Entry 7MTZ (electron microscopy, 2.43 A resolution); this record covers chains A and G of the 60 polymer chains in the assembly.

== Chain A (and G) ==
Protein: Capsid protein VP1
From: Adeno-associated virus 9
Notes: chain G of this document is another copy of the same molecule, construct and numbering; everything in this record applies to it too
UniProt: Q6JC40 (Q6JC40_9VIRU); numbering as in UniProt (aligned over 219-736)
Chain sequence (518 residues; numbered 219 to 736; the number before each row is that of its first residue):
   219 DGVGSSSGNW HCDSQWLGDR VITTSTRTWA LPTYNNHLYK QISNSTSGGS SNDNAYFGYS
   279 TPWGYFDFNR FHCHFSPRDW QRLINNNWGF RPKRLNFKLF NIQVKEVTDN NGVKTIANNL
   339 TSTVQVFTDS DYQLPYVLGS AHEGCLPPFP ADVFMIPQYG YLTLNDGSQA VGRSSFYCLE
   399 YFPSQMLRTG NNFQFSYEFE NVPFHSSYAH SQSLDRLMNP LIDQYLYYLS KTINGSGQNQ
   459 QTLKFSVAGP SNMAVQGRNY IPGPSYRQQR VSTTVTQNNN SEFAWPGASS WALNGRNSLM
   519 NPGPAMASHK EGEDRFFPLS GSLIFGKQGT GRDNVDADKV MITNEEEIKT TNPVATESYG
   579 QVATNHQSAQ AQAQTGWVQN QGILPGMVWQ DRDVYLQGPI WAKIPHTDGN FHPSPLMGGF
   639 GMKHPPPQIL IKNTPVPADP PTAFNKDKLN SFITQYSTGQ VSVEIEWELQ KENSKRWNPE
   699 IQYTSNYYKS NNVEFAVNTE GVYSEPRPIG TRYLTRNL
Residues lining bound ligands: beta-D-galactopyranose (GAL): Asn470, Ala472, Val473
What the authors report for this chain:
  - binding site for beta-D-galactopyranose: Asn470, Trp503
  - conformationally variable residues (order/disorder transition): Ser263 to Ser269

== Interface between chain A and chain G ==
Pairs across the interface - 268 pairs, chain A then chain G:
  Ser424(A) - Asp626(G)  hydrogen bond
  Tyr426(A) - His624(G)
  Ala427(A) - Arg391(G)
  His428(A) - Leu382(G)
  His428(A) - Arg391(G)
  His428(A) - His624(G)
  His428(A) - Thr625(G)
  Ser429(A) - Thr381(G)  hydrogen bond (backbone-side chain)
  Ser429(A) - Leu382(G)  hydrogen bond (backbone-backbone)
  Ser429(A) - Arg391(G)
  Ser429(A) - Ser393(G)  hydrogen bond
  Gln430(A) - Pro353(G)
  Gln430(A) - Leu380(G)  hydrogen bond (side chain-backbone)
  Gln430(A) - Leu382(G)
  Ser431(A) - Leu382(G)
  Ser431(A) - Arg514(G)  hydrogen bond
  Leu432(A) - Leu511(G)
  Asp433(A) - Trp509(G)
  Asp433(A) - Leu511(G)
  Asp433(A) - Arg514(G)  salt bridge
  Asp433(A) - Ser516(G)
  Arg434(A) - Asp271(G)  hydrogen bond (side chain-backbone)
  Arg434(A) - Asn272(G)
  Arg434(A) - Ala273(G)  hydrogen bond (side chain-backbone)
  Arg434(A) - Tyr274(G)
  Arg434(A) - Leu380(G)
  Arg434(A) - Arg514(G)
  Leu435(A) - Tyr354(G)
  Leu435(A) - Ser358(G)
  Met436(A) - Ser358(G)
  Met436(A) - His360(G)
  Asn437(A) - Tyr283(G)  hydrogen bond
  Asn437(A) - Val355(G)
  Asn437(A) - His360(G)  hydrogen bond (backbone-side chain)
  Asn437(A) - Gln376(G)  hydrogen bond (side chain-backbone)
  Asn437(A) - Tyr377(G)
  Asn437(A) - Gly378(G)
  Pro438(A) - Ile260(G)  hydrophobic
  Pro438(A) - Gly378(G)
  Pro438(A) - Tyr379(G)
  Pro438(A) - Leu380(G)  hydrophobic
  Leu439(A) - Ser278(G)
  Leu439(A) - Gln376(G)
  Leu439(A) - Tyr377(G)
  Leu439(A) - Gly378(G)
  Ile440(A) - His360(G)  hydrogen bond (backbone-side chain)
  Ile440(A) - Glu361(G)
  Ile440(A) - Gln376(G)
  Asp441(A) - His360(G)  hydrogen bond (backbone-side chain)
  Asp441(A) - Glu361(G)  hydrogen bond (backbone-backbone)
  Asp441(A) - Arg550(G)  salt bridge
  Gln442(A) - Ala359(G)
  Gln442(A) - Glu361(G)
  Tyr443(A) - Arg288(G)
  Tyr443(A) - Ala359(G)  hydrogen bond (backbone-backbone)
  Tyr443(A) - His360(G)
  Tyr443(A) - Glu361(G)
  Tyr443(A) - Ile542(G)
  Tyr443(A) - Phe543(G)  hydrophobic
  Tyr443(A) - Gln615(G)
  Tyr443(A) - Gly616(G)
  Tyr443(A) - Pro617(G)
  Leu444(A) - Leu541(G)  hydrophobic
  Leu444(A) - Ile542(G)
  Leu444(A) - Met635(G)  hydrophobic
  Tyr445(A) - Ile542(G)  hydrogen bond (backbone-backbone)
  Tyr445(A) - Phe543(G)
  Tyr445(A) - Gly544(G)
  Tyr445(A) - Thr548(G)
  Tyr445(A) - Gly549(G)  hydrogen bond (side chain-backbone)
  Tyr445(A) - Val558(G)  hydrophobic
  Leu447(A) - Ala502(G)
  Ser448(A) - Glu500(G)
  Ser448(A) - Ala502(G)
  Ser448(A) - Asn552(G)  hydrogen bond
  Lys449(A) - Glu500(G)
  Lys449(A) - Asn552(G)
  Thr450(A) - Ser499(G)  hydrogen bond (side chain-backbone)
  Thr450(A) - Glu500(G)  hydrogen bond (backbone-side chain)
  Thr450(A) - Phe501(G)  hydrogen bond (side chain-backbone)
  Thr450(A) - Ala502(G)
  Ile451(A) - Asn498(G)
  Ile451(A) - Ser499(G)
  Ile451(A) - Glu500(G)  hydrogen bond (backbone-side chain)
  Gly455(A) - Asn498(G)  hydrogen bond (backbone-side chain)
  Asn457(A) - Asn498(G)  hydrogen bond (backbone-side chain)
  Gln458(A) - Asn498(G)  hydrogen bond (backbone-side chain)
  Gln459(A) - Val493(G)
  Gln459(A) - Asn496(G)
  Gln459(A) - Asn497(G)
  Gln459(A) - Asn498(G)  hydrogen bond
  Thr460(A) - Val493(G)
  Leu461(A) - Val489(G)  hydrophobic
  Leu461(A) - Ser490(G)
  Leu461(A) - Thr491(G)
  Leu461(A) - Asn496(G)
  Leu461(A) - Val553(G)
  Leu461(A) - Asp554(G)
  Leu461(A) - Ala555(G)
  Lys462(A) - Asn552(G)
  Lys462(A) - Val553(G)
  Lys462(A) - Asp554(G)  salt bridge
  Phe463(A) - Asp551(G)
  Phe463(A) - Asn552(G)  hydrogen bond (backbone-backbone)
  Phe463(A) - Val553(G)  hydrogen bond (backbone-backbone)
  Phe463(A) - Ala555(G)  hydrophobic
  Phe463(A) - Val558(G)  hydrophobic
  Ser464(A) - Arg550(G)
  Ser464(A) - Asp551(G)
  Ser464(A) - Asn552(G)  hydrogen bond (side chain-backbone)
  Val465(A) - Arg550(G)  hydrogen bond (backbone-backbone)
  Pro468(A) - Tyr274(G)
  Ser469(A) - Asn272(G)
  Asn470(A) - Asn272(G)
  Met471(A) - Asn272(G)  hydrogen bond (backbone-side chain)
  Met471(A) - Tyr274(G)  hydrophobic
  Met471(A) - Leu380(G)  hydrophobic
  Ala472(A) - Asp271(G)
  Ala472(A) - Asn272(G)  hydrogen bond (backbone-side chain)
  Ala472(A) - Asn515(G)
  Ala472(A) - Ser516(G)
  Ala472(A) - Leu517(G)  hydrogen bond (backbone-backbone)
  Val473(A) - Leu517(G)  hydrophobic
  Val473(A) - Asn519(G)  hydrogen bond (backbone-side chain)
  Gln474(A) - Asn519(G)
  Gly475(A) - Asn519(G)
  Gly475(A) - Pro520(G)
  Gly475(A) - Met635(G)
  Arg476(A) - Trp509(G)
  Arg476(A) - Ser516(G)
  Arg476(A) - Pro520(G)
  Arg476(A) - Leu634(G)
  Arg476(A) - Met635(G)
  Asn477(A) - Gly357(G)  hydrogen bond (side chain-backbone)
  Asn477(A) - Ala620(G)
  Asn477(A) - Pro633(G)
  Asn477(A) - Leu634(G)  hydrogen bond (backbone-backbone)
  Asn477(A) - Met635(G)  hydrogen bond (side chain-backbone)
  Tyr478(A) - Lys621(G)
  Tyr478(A) - Ile622(G)
  Tyr478(A) - Pro623(G)
  Tyr478(A) - Pro631(G)  hydrogen bond (side chain-backbone)
  Tyr478(A) - Pro633(G)
  Tyr478(A) - Gly639(G)
  Ile479(A) - Trp509(G)
  Ile479(A) - Met518(G)  hydrophobic
  Ile479(A) - Leu634(G)  hydrophobic
  Pro480(A) - Trp509(G)
  Lys528(A) - Asn512(G)
  Lys528(A) - Gly513(G)
  Glu529(A) - Asp384(G)
  Glu529(A) - Val389(G)
  Glu529(A) - Asn512(G)  hydrogen bond (backbone-side chain)
  Glu564(A) - Arg391(G)  salt bridge
  Glu565(A) - Arg391(G)
  Lys567(A) - Leu511(G)
  Lys567(A) - Asn512(G)
  Thr568(A) - Leu382(G)
  Thr568(A) - Leu511(G)
  Thr569(A) - Leu511(G)
  Thr569(A) - Thr625(G)
  Asn570(A) - Leu511(G)
  Ser576(A) - Ala510(G)
  Tyr577(A) - Trp509(G)
  Tyr577(A) - Ala510(G)  hydrogen bond (backbone-backbone)
  Gly578(A) - Ser508(G)
  Gln579(A) - Tyr484(G)  hydrogen bond (backbone-side chain)
  Gln579(A) - Ala506(G)
  Gln579(A) - Ser507(G)
  Gln579(A) - Ser508(G)  hydrogen bond (backbone-backbone)
  Val580(A) - Tyr484(G)  hydrophobic
  Val580(A) - Arg485(G)
  Val580(A) - Ser507(G)
  Val580(A) - Gln597(G)
  Ala581(A) - Arg485(G)  hydrogen bond (backbone-backbone)
  Ala581(A) - Gln486(G)
  Ala581(A) - Gln487(G)
  Ala581(A) - Ser507(G)
  Ala581(A) - Gln597(G)
  Thr582(A) - Arg485(G)
  Thr582(A) - Gln597(G)
  Asn583(A) - Arg485(G)
  Asn583(A) - Gln487(G)  hydrogen bond
  His584(A) - Arg485(G)
  His584(A) - Gln487(G)
  His584(A) - Arg488(G)
  His584(A) - Thr574(G)
  His584(A) - Glu575(G)  salt bridge
  Gln585(A) - Gln487(G)  hydrogen bond (backbone-side chain)
  Gln585(A) - Arg488(G)  hydrogen bond (side chain-backbone)
  Gln585(A) - Val489(G)
  Gln585(A) - Asn496(G)  hydrogen bond
  Gln585(A) - Phe501(G)
  Ser586(A) - Gln495(G)
  Ser586(A) - Asn496(G)
  Ser586(A) - Asn497(G)  hydrogen bond (backbone-backbone)
  Ala587(A) - Thr494(G)
  Ala587(A) - Gln495(G)  hydrogen bond (backbone-backbone)
  Ala587(A) - Asn496(G)
  Ala587(A) - Asn497(G)
  Ala589(A) - Asn497(G)
  Gln590(A) - Asn497(G)
  Ala591(A) - Gln487(G)
  Ala591(A) - Phe501(G)  hydrophobic
  Gln592(A) - Gln487(G)
  Thr593(A) - Pro504(G)
  Thr593(A) - Gly505(G)
  Val596(A) - Asn598(G)
  Asn598(A) - Asn598(G)
  Gln599(A) - Tyr484(G)
  Gln599(A) - Asn598(G)  hydrogen bond
  Ile601(A) - Gly600(G)
  Ile601(A) - Ile601(G)  hydrogen bond (backbone-backbone)
  Ile601(A) - Phe629(G)  hydrophobic
  Leu602(A) - Pro482(G)  hydrophobic
  Leu602(A) - Gln599(G)
  Leu602(A) - Phe629(G)
  Pro603(A) - Pro482(G)
  Pro603(A) - Phe629(G)
  Pro603(A) - His630(G)
  Pro603(A) - Leu634(G)
  Gly604(A) - Phe629(G)  hydrogen bond (backbone-backbone)
  Gly604(A) - His630(G)
  Met605(A) - Asn628(G)
  Met605(A) - Phe629(G)  hydrogen bond (backbone-backbone)
  Val606(A) - Pro623(G)  hydrophobic
  Val606(A) - Thr625(G)
  Val606(A) - Gly627(G)
  Val606(A) - Asn628(G)
  Trp607(A) - Thr625(G)
  Trp607(A) - Asp626(G)  hydrogen bond (backbone-backbone)
  Trp607(A) - Gly627(G)  hydrogen bond (backbone-backbone)
  Trp607(A) - Asn628(G)
  Trp607(A) - Phe629(G)
  Gln608(A) - Thr625(G)
  Gln608(A) - Asp626(G)  hydrogen bond (side chain-backbone)
  Asp609(A) - Asp626(G)  hydrogen bond (backbone-side chain)
  Phe629(A) - Phe629(G)  hydrophobic
  His630(A) - Asp626(G)
  His630(A) - Gly627(G)
  Asn691(A) - Gln351(G)  hydrogen bond (backbone-side chain)
  Lys693(A) - Gln351(G)
  Lys693(A) - Tyr395(G)
  Lys693(A) - Tyr399(G)  hydrogen bond (side chain-backbone)
  Lys693(A) - Phe400(G)
  Arg694(A) - Gly390(G)  hydrogen bond (side chain-backbone)
  Arg694(A) - Arg391(G)  hydrogen bond (side chain-backbone)
  Arg694(A) - Ser392(G)  hydrogen bond (side chain-backbone)
  Arg694(A) - Ser393(G)
  Arg694(A) - Phe394(G)
  Arg694(A) - Tyr395(G)
  Trp695(A) - Phe394(G)  hydrogen bond (backbone-backbone)
  Trp695(A) - Tyr399(G)  hydrophobic
  Asn696(A) - Ser392(G)  hydrogen bond (side chain-backbone)
  Asn696(A) - Ser393(G)
  Asn696(A) - Phe394(G)  hydrogen bond (side chain-backbone)
  Ile699(A) - Gly390(G)
  Ile699(A) - Arg391(G)
  Arg730(A) - Asp626(G)  salt bridge
  Thr733(A) - Arg391(G)
  Arg734(A) - His624(G)  hydrogen bond
  Asn735(A) - Gln351(G)  hydrogen bond (side chain-backbone)
  Asn735(A) - Leu352(G)
  Asn735(A) - Pro353(G)
  Asn735(A) - Tyr395(G)  hydrogen bond
  Leu736(A) - Lys621(G)  hydrogen bond (backbone-side chain)
  Leu736(A) - His624(G)
  Leu736(A) - Thr625(G)
Other interface residues (no listed pair), chain A (104 interface residues in all): Gln456, Gly467, Pro571, Val572, Gly600
Other interface residues (no listed pair), chain G (120 interface residues in all): Asp349, Pro375, Cys396, Trp503, Pro522, Phe535, Ile560, Trp607, Ser632, Gly636

== Overview ==
104 residues of chain A and 120 residues of chain G are in contact; the contacts include 69 hydrogen bonds and
6 salt bridges. Polar pairs include Asp433(A)-Arg514(G), Asp441(A)-Arg550(G) and Lys462(A)-Asp554(G). Chain A
binds beta-D-galactopyranose. The paper reports a binding site for beta-D-galactopyranose at Asn470(A) and
Trp503(A); conformational variability at Ser263(A).
Chain A and chain G are both Capsid protein VP1 (Adeno-associated virus 9); the structure, Structure of the
adeno-associated virus 9 capsid at pH pH 7.4 in complex with terminal galactose, was determined by electron
microscopy (same publication as 7MTG, 7MTP, 7MTW, 7MUA and 7MT0).
